Entry 6DR7 (X-ray diffraction, 1.85 A resolution); this record covers chain A.

== Chain A ==
Molecule: Targeted effector protein
Source organism: Yersinia pestis
Reference sequence: O68720 (O68720_YERPE); residues 164-468 here = UniProt positions 164-468
Chain sequence (306 residues; numbered 163 to 468; the number before each row is that of its first residue):
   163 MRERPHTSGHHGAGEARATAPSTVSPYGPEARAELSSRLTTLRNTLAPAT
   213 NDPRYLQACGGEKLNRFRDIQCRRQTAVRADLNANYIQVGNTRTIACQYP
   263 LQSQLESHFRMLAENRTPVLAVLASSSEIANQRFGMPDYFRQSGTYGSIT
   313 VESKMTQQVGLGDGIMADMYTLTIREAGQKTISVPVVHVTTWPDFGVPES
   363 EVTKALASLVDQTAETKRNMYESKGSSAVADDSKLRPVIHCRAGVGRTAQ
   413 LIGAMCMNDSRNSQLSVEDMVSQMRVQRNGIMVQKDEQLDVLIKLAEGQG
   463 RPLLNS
Not modelled in the structure: 163-186
Sequence notes: initiating methionine (163); engineered mutation Arg-235 (Cys in O68720), Thr-352 (Gly in O68720), Thr-353 (Asn in O68720), Phe-357 (Gln in O68720), Gly-358 (Thr in O68720), Val-359 (Ala in O68720), Pro-360 (Val in O68720), Glu-361 (Ser in O68720); conflict Ala-392 (Gly in O68720)
Small-molecule neighbours: vanadate (VO4): Cys-403, Arg-404, Ala-405, Gly-406, Val-407, Gly-408, Arg-409, Gln-446, Gln-450

== In short ==
Ligands of chain A: vanadate.
Chain A is Targeted effector protein (Yersinia pestis); the structure, YopH PTP1B WPD loop Chimera 2 PTPase
bound to vanadate, was determined by X-ray diffraction together with 6DR1, 6DR9, 6DRB and 6DT6 from the same
study.
